Entry 5MJW (X-ray diffraction, 2.47 A resolution); this record covers chain A.

[Chain A]
Protein: Protein Thf1
From: Thermosynechococcus elongatus (strain BP-1)
UniProtKB: Q8DJT8 (THF1_THEEB); residues 1-222 here = UniProt positions 1-222
Chain sequence (239 residues; numbered -16 to 222; the number before each row is that of its first residue; numbers below 1 keep their minus sign (Met-16 is residue -16)):
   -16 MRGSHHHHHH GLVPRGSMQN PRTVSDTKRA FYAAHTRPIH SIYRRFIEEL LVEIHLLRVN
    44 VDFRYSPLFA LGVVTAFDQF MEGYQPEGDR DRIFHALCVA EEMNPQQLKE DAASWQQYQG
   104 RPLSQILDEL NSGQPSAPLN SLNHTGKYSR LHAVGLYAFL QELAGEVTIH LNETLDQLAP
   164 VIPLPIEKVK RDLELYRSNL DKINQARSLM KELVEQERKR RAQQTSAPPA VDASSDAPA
Disordered / not traced: -16 to 3, 199-222
Construct notes: initiating methionine (-16); expression tag (-15 to 0)
Reported in the primary citation:
  - conformationally variable residues (domain motion): Ile22

[Overview]
The paper reports conformational variability at Ile22.
Chain A is Protein Thf1 (Thermosynechococcus elongatus (strain BP-1)); the structure, Structure of Psb29 at
1.55A, was determined by X-ray diffraction (same publication as 5MJO, 5MJR and 5MLF).
